8FFA - chains A and K of the 12 polymer chains in the assembly; structure by X-ray diffraction, 2.15 A resolution.

Chain A (and K):
Protein: Probable DNA-binding stress protein
Organism: Pseudomonas aeruginosa PAO1
Notes: chain K of this document is another copy of the same molecule, construct and numbering; everything in this record applies to it too
Reference sequence: Q9I4Z7 (Q9I4Z7_PSEAE); residue numbers follow UniProt; this construct covers 1-156
Sequence (156 residues; row label = number of the first residue in the row):
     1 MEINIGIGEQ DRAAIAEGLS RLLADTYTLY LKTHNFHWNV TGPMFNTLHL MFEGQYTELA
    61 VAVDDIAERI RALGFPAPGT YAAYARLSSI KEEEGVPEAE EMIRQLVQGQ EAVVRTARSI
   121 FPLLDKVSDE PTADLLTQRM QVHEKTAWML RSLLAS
Not modelled in the structure: 156
Reported in the primary citation:
  - post-translational modification sites: Y27, Y30, Y81, Y84 (proposed by the authors, not directly observed)

How chain A and chain K interact:
Residue-residue contacts (33; chain A residue first):
  M1(A) - R104(K)
  M1(A) - V107(K)  hydrophobic
  M1(A) - Q108(K)
  M1(A) - R151(K)
  M1(A) - L154(K)  hydrophobic
  E2(A) - E111(K)
  E2(A) - R151(K)
  I3(A) - E111(K)
  I3(A) - R151(K)
  N4(A) - E111(K)  hydrogen bond (backbone-side chain)
  N4(A) - R115(K)
  I5(A) - V114(K)
  I5(A) - R118(K)  hydrogen bond (backbone-side chain)
  I5(A) - E144(K)
  G6(A) - R118(K)
  I7(A) - R118(K)
  E68(A) - K145(K)  salt bridge
  E68(A) - W148(K)
  R69(A) - E144(K)  salt bridge
  R71(A) - W148(K)
  A72(A) - E144(K)
  A72(A) - W148(K)  hydrophobic
  A72(A) - R151(K)
  S128(A) - R118(K)  hydrogen bond (backbone-side chain)
  E130(A) - R118(K)  salt bridge
  E130(A) - F121(K)
  E130(A) - T137(K)
  P131(A) - T137(K)
  P131(A) - M140(K)  hydrophobic
  P131(A) - Q141(K)
  P131(A) - E144(K)
  D134(A) - T137(K)
  D134(A) - Q138(K)  hydrogen bond
Interface residues without a listed pair, chain K (19 interface residues in all): D134, S152

In short:
15 residues of chain A and 19 residues of chain K are in contact; the contacts include 4 hydrogen bonds and 3
salt bridges. Polar pairs include E68(A)-K145(K), R69(A)-E144(K) and E130(A)-R118(K). From the paper:
modification sites Y27(A), Y30(A) and Y81(A) among others.
Chain A and chain K are both Probable DNA-binding stress protein (Pseudomonas aeruginosa PAO1); the structure,
Crystal structure of Apo Dps protein (PA0962) from Pseudomonas aeruginosa (cubic form), was determined by
X-ray diffraction together with 8FF9, 8FFB, 8FFC and 8FFD from the same study.
